3DPG - chains C and B of the 4 polymer chains in the assembly; structure by X-ray diffraction, 1.91 A resolution.

# Chain C
Molecule: 17-nt DNA strand
Sequence (17 nucleotides; each row starts with the number of its first residue):
     1 AAGTCGACCG GTGGACT
Ion coordination: Ca2+: DC8 (shared with 2 residues of chain A)

# Chain B
Protein: SgraIR restriction enzyme
From: Streptomyces griseus
Notes: EC 3.1.21.4; engineered mutation(s): N63D
UniProtKB: Q9F6L0 (Q9F6L0_STRGR); residues 2-339 here = UniProt positions 2-339
Chain sequence (338 residues; numbered 2 to 339; the number before each row is that of its first residue):
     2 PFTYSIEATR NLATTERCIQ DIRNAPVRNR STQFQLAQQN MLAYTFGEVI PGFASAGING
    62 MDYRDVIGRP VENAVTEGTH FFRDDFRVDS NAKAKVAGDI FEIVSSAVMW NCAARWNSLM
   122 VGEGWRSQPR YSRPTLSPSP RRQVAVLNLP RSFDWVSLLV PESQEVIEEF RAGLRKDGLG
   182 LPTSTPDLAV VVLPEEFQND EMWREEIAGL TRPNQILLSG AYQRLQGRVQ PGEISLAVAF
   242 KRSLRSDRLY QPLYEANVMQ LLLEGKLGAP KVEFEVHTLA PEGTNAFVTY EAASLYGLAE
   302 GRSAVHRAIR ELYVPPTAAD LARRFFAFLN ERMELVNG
Construct notes: cloning artifact (63)
Ion coordination: Ca2+ site 1: Glu103, Asn149, Leu150, Asp188; Ca2+ site 2: Asp188, Phe241 (shared with 1 residue of chain D)
What the authors report for this chain:
  - binding site for the 17-nt DNA strand: Arg31, Lys96
  - specificity-determining residues: Arg31

# How chain C and chain B interact
Contacting residue pairs - 30 pairs, chain C then chain B:
  DG6(C) with Ser247(B), sugar contact
  DA7(C) with Arg246(B), base contact; Ser247(B), hydrogen bond to the phosphate; Asp248(B), sugar contact
  DC8(C) with Arg246(B), base contact; Asp248(B), hydrogen bond to the base
  DC9(C) with Asp248(B), hydrogen bond to the base
  DG10(C) with Asn92(B), hydrogen bond to the base
  DG11(C) with Asn92(B), hydrogen bond to the sugar; Lys96(B), base contact
  DT12(C) with Arg31(B), phosphate contact; Thr33(B), hydrogen bond to the phosphate; Asn92(B), sugar contact; Ala93(B), phosphate contact; Lys96(B), base contact
  DG13(C) with Arg31(B), hydrogen bond to the base; Gln36(B), hydrogen bond to the phosphate; Leu37(B), hydrogen bond to the phosphate; Gln39(B), hydrogen bond to the phosphate; Ala93(B), phosphate contact; Lys96(B), hydrogen bond to the sugar; Val97(B), sugar contact
  DG14(C) with Ala38(B), phosphate contact; Gln39(B), hydrogen bond to the phosphate; Gln40(B), hydrogen bond to the phosphate; Arg152(B), base contact
  DA15(C) with Gln40(B), hydrogen bond to the phosphate; Arg152(B), hydrogen bond to the base; Arg213(B), salt bridge to the phosphate
  DC16(C) with Arg152(B), hydrogen bond to the sugar
Also at the interface, not in a pair above, chain B (20 interface residues in all): Phe35, Asp90, Tyr223, Arg249

# Overview
The interface between chain C and chain B involves 11 residues on one side and 20 on the other; the contacts
include 16 hydrogen bonds and 1 salt bridge. Polar pairs include DC8(C)-Asp248(B), DC9(C)-Asp248(B) and
DG10(C)-Asn92(B). From the paper: a binding site for the 17-nt DNA strand at Arg31(B) and Lys96(B); the
specificity determinant Arg31(B).
Chain C is a 17-nt DNA strand and chain B is SgraIR restriction enzyme (Streptomyces griseus); the structure,
SgrAI with noncognate DNA bound, was determined by X-ray diffraction (same publication as 3DVO and 3DW9).
